PDB entry 5BTL | X-ray diffraction, 2.50 A resolution | chains B and G of the 8 polymer chains in the assembly

Chain B:
Molecule: DNA gyrase subunit B
Source organism: Mycobacterium tuberculosis (strain CDC 1551 / Oshkosh)
Notes: EC 5.99.1.3; fragment: GyrB 426-675 with N-terminal SNA tag
Reference sequence: P9WG44 (GYRB_MYCTO); numbering as in UniProt (aligned over 426-675)
Chain sequence (253 residues; each row starts with the number of its first residue):
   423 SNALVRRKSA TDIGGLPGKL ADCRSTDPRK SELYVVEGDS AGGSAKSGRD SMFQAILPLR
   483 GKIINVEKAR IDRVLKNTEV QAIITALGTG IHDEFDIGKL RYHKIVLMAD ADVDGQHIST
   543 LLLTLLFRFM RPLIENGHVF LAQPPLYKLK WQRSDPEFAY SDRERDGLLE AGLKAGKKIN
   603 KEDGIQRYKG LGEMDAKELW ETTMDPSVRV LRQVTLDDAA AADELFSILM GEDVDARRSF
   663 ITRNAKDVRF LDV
Not modelled in the structure: 423-424, 431-436
Construct notes: expression tag (423-425)
Bound ions: Mg2+: Asp532, Asp534
Ligand contacts: 8-methyl-moxifloxacin (8MX; 1-cyclopropyl-6-fluoro-8-methyl-7-[(4aS,7aS)-octahydro-6H-pyrrolo[3,4-b]pyridin-6-yl]-4-oxo-1,4-dihydroquinoline-3-carboxylic acid): Arg482, Gly483, Thr500, Glu501
From the paper describing this entry:
  - binding site for 8-methyl-moxifloxacin: Thr500

Chain G:
Molecule: DNA substrate 24-mer TTACGTGCATAGTCATTCATGACC
Source organism: synthetic construct
Sequence (24 nucleotides; each row starts with the number of its first residue):
     1 TTACGTGCAT AGTCATTCAT GACC
Not modelled in the structure: 1-2, 24

Interface between chain B and chain G:
Contacting residue pairs - 10 pairs, chain B then chain G:
  Glu459(B) with DT10(G), phosphate contact
  Asp461(B) with DA11(G), phosphate contact; DG12(G), sugar contact
  Gly483(B) with DT10(G), base contact
  Lys484(B) with DA9(G), base contact; DT10(G), hydrogen bond to the base
  Arg492(B) with DA3(G), salt bridge to the phosphate
  Asp536(B) with DA9(G), phosphate contact; DT10(G), sugar contact
  Ile540(B) with DT10(G), phosphate contact
Also at the interface, not in a pair above, chain B (8 interface residues in all): Ser462

In short:
8 residues of chain B and 5 residues of chain G are in contact, with 1 hydrogen bond and 1 salt bridge. Polar
contacts include Lys484(B)-DT10(G) and Arg492(B)-DA3(G). Ligands of chain B: 8-methyl-moxifloxacin. The Mg2+
site is built by Asp532(B) and Asp534(B). From the paper: a binding site for 8-methyl-moxifloxacin at
Thr500(B).
Here chain B is DNA gyrase subunit B (Mycobacterium tuberculosis (strain CDC 1551 / Oshkosh)) and chain G is
DNA substrate 24-mer TTACGTGCATAGTCATTCATGACC (synthetic construct). Entry 5BTL (Crystal structure of a
topoisomerase II complex) was determined by X-ray diffraction, deposited together with 5BS8, 5BTA, 5BTC, 5BTD,
5BTF, 5BTG, 5BTI and 5BTN.
